Entry 6LML (electron microscopy, 3.90 A resolution); this record covers chains E and R of the 6 polymer chains in the assembly.

== Chain E ==
Name: Glucagon
UniProtKB: P01275 (GLUC_HUMAN); residues 1-29 here correspond to UniProt positions 53-81 (UniProt number = residue number + 52)
Chain sequence (29 residues; row label = number of the first residue in the row):
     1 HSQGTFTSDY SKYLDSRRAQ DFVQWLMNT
UniProt features mapped onto this chain:
  - modified residue: Ser2 (Phosphoserine)

== Chain R ==
Name: Glucagon receptor
Source organism: Homo sapiens
UniProtKB: P47871 (GLR_HUMAN); numbering as in UniProt (aligned over 27-432)
Chain sequence (422 residues; each row starts with the number of its first residue):
    27 QVMDFLFEKW KLYGDQCHHN LSLLPPPTEL VCNRTFDKYS CWPDTPANTT ANISCPWYLP
    87 WHHKVQHRFV FKRCGPDGQW VRGPRGQPWR DASQCQMDGR EIEVQKEVAK MYSSFQVMYT
   147 VGYSLSLGAL LLALAILGGL SKLHCTRNAI HANLFASFVL KASSVLVIDG LLRWRYSQKI
   207 GDDLSVSTWL SDGAVAGCRV AAVFMQYGIV ANYCWLLVEG LYLHNLLGLA TLPERSFFSL
   267 YLGIGWGAPM LFVVPWAVVK CLFENVQCWT SNDNMGFWWI LRFPVFLAIL INFFIFVRIV
   327 QLLVAKLRAR QMHHTDYKFR LAKSTLTLIP LLGVHEVVFM FVTDEHAQGT LRSAKLFFDL
   387 FLSSFQGLLV AVLYCFLNKE VQSELRRRWH RWRLGKVLWE ERNTSNGSGS EDQVDPRLID
   447 GK
Disordered / not traced: 422-448
Construct notes: engineered mutation Arg126 (Glu in P47871), Trp200 (Thr in P47871), Met366 (Ala in P47871); expression tag (433-448)
Disulfides: Cys43-Cys67, Cys58-Cys100, Cys81-Cys121, Cys224-Cys294
What the authors report for this chain:
  - mutagenesis - E126R/T200W/A366M: increased binding to glucagon
  - mutagenesis - L258A, E260A, F263A, L328A, L329A, H339A, L354W, N404A: decreased signaling with Guanine nucleotide-binding protein G(i) subunit alpha-1
  - mutagenesis - R173A, H177A, E245A, Y400A: decreased signaling in response to Gaqi9
  - mutagenesis - K405A: unchanged signaling with Guanine nucleotide-binding protein G(i) subunit alpha-1
  - mutagenesis - R173A, H177A, E245A, Y248A, L328W, L329W, Y400A: decreased signaling
  - mutagenesis - L249A, L253A, L328A, L329A, L354A: decreased signaling in response to Gqi9
  - mutagenesis - F263A: unchanged signaling

== Interface between chain E and chain R ==
Residue-residue contacts - 64 pairs, chain E then chain R:
  His1(E) - Gln232(R)  hydrogen bond
  His1(E) - Ile235(R)
  His1(E) - Arg308(R)  hydrogen bond (backbone-side chain)
  His1(E) - Val311(R)
  His1(E) - Phe365(R)
  Ser2(E) - Asp385(R)
  Ser2(E) - Leu386(R)
  Gln3(E) - Tyr149(R)  hydrogen bond
  Gln3(E) - Ile235(R)
  Gln3(E) - Leu386(R)
  Gly4(E) - Gln232(R)
  Gly4(E) - Asn298(R)  hydrogen bond (backbone-side chain)
  Gly4(E) - Trp304(R)
  Thr5(E) - Trp304(R)
  Thr5(E) - Arg308(R)  hydrogen bond
  Thr5(E) - Asp370(R)  hydrogen bond
  Thr5(E) - Leu382(R)
  Phe6(E) - Phe141(R)  hydrophobic
  Phe6(E) - Tyr145(R)  hydrophobic
  Ser8(E) - Thr296(R)
  Ser8(E) - Asn298(R)  hydrogen bond
  Asp9(E) - Tyr138(R)
  Asp9(E) - Arg378(R)  salt bridge
  Tyr10(E) - Tyr138(R)  hydrophobic
  Tyr10(E) - Gln142(R)  hydrogen bond
  Ser11(E) - Gln293(R)
  Ser11(E) - Thr296(R)  hydrogen bond
  Ser11(E) - Ser297(R)
  Lys12(E) - Asn298(R)
  Lys12(E) - Asp299(R)
  Tyr13(E) - Gln131(R)
  Tyr13(E) - Ala135(R)
  Leu14(E) - Leu198(R)
  Leu14(E) - Tyr202(R)
  Asp15(E) - Gln27(R)  hydrogen bond (side chain-backbone)
  Asp15(E) - Val28(R)  hydrogen bond (side chain-backbone)
  Asp15(E) - Met29(R)
  Asp15(E) - Tyr202(R)
  Asp15(E) - Gln293(R)
  Arg17(E) - Gln131(R)
  Arg18(E) - Gln204(R)  hydrogen bond (side chain-backbone)
  Arg18(E) - Ile206(R)
  Arg18(E) - Trp215(R)
  Ala19(E) - Val28(R)  hydrophobic
  Ala19(E) - Met29(R)  hydrophobic
  Gln20(E) - Met123(R)
  Gln20(E) - Gln131(R)  hydrogen bond
  Asp21(E) - Ile206(R)
  Phe22(E) - Leu32(R)  hydrophobic
  Phe22(E) - Phe33(R)  hydrophobic
  Phe22(E) - Trp36(R)  hydrophobic
  Phe22(E) - Ile206(R)  hydrophobic
  Phe22(E) - Val212(R)  hydrophobic
  Gln24(E) - Gln122(R)
  Trp25(E) - Ile206(R)  hydrogen bond (side chain-backbone)
  Trp25(E) - Gly207(R)  hydrogen bond (side chain-backbone)
  Trp25(E) - Asp209(R)
  Leu26(E) - Trp36(R)  hydrophobic
  Leu26(E) - Lys64(R)
  Leu26(E) - Tyr65(R)
  Leu26(E) - Tyr84(R)
  Met27(E) - Tyr65(R)  hydrophobic
  Met27(E) - Ala118(R)  hydrophobic
  Thr29(E) - Lys64(R)
Interface residues without a listed pair, chain E (28 interface residues in all): Thr7, Ser16, Val23
Interface residues without a listed pair, chain R (53 interface residues in all): Leu85, Trp87, Pro114, Val191, Arg201, Ser203, Lys205, Met231, Val236, Tyr239

== Overview ==
Chain E and chain R form an interface of 28 and 53 residues respectively, with 15 hydrogen bonds and 1 salt
bridge. Polar contacts include Asp9(E)-Arg378(R), His1(E)-Gln232(R) and His1(E)-Arg308(R). The paper reports
that L258A, E260A and F263A of chain R, among others, reduce signaling with Guanine nucleotide-binding protein
G(i) subunit alpha-1; R173A, H177A and E245A of chain R, among others, reduce signaling; 20 substitutions were
tested in all.
Chain E is Glucagon and chain R is Glucagon receptor (Homo sapiens); the structure, Cryo-EM structure of the
human glucagon receptor in complex with Gi1, was determined by electron microscopy together with 6LMK from the
same study.
